PDB entry 5GM6 | electron microscopy, 3.50 A resolution | chains A and L of the 46 polymer chains in the assembly

Chain A:
Molecule: Pre-mRNA-splicing factor 8
Source organism: Saccharomyces cerevisiae (strain ATCC 204508 / S288c)
Reference sequence: P33334 (PRP8_YEAST); residues 128-2413 here = UniProt positions 128-2413
Chain sequence (2287 residues; row label = number of the first residue in the row):
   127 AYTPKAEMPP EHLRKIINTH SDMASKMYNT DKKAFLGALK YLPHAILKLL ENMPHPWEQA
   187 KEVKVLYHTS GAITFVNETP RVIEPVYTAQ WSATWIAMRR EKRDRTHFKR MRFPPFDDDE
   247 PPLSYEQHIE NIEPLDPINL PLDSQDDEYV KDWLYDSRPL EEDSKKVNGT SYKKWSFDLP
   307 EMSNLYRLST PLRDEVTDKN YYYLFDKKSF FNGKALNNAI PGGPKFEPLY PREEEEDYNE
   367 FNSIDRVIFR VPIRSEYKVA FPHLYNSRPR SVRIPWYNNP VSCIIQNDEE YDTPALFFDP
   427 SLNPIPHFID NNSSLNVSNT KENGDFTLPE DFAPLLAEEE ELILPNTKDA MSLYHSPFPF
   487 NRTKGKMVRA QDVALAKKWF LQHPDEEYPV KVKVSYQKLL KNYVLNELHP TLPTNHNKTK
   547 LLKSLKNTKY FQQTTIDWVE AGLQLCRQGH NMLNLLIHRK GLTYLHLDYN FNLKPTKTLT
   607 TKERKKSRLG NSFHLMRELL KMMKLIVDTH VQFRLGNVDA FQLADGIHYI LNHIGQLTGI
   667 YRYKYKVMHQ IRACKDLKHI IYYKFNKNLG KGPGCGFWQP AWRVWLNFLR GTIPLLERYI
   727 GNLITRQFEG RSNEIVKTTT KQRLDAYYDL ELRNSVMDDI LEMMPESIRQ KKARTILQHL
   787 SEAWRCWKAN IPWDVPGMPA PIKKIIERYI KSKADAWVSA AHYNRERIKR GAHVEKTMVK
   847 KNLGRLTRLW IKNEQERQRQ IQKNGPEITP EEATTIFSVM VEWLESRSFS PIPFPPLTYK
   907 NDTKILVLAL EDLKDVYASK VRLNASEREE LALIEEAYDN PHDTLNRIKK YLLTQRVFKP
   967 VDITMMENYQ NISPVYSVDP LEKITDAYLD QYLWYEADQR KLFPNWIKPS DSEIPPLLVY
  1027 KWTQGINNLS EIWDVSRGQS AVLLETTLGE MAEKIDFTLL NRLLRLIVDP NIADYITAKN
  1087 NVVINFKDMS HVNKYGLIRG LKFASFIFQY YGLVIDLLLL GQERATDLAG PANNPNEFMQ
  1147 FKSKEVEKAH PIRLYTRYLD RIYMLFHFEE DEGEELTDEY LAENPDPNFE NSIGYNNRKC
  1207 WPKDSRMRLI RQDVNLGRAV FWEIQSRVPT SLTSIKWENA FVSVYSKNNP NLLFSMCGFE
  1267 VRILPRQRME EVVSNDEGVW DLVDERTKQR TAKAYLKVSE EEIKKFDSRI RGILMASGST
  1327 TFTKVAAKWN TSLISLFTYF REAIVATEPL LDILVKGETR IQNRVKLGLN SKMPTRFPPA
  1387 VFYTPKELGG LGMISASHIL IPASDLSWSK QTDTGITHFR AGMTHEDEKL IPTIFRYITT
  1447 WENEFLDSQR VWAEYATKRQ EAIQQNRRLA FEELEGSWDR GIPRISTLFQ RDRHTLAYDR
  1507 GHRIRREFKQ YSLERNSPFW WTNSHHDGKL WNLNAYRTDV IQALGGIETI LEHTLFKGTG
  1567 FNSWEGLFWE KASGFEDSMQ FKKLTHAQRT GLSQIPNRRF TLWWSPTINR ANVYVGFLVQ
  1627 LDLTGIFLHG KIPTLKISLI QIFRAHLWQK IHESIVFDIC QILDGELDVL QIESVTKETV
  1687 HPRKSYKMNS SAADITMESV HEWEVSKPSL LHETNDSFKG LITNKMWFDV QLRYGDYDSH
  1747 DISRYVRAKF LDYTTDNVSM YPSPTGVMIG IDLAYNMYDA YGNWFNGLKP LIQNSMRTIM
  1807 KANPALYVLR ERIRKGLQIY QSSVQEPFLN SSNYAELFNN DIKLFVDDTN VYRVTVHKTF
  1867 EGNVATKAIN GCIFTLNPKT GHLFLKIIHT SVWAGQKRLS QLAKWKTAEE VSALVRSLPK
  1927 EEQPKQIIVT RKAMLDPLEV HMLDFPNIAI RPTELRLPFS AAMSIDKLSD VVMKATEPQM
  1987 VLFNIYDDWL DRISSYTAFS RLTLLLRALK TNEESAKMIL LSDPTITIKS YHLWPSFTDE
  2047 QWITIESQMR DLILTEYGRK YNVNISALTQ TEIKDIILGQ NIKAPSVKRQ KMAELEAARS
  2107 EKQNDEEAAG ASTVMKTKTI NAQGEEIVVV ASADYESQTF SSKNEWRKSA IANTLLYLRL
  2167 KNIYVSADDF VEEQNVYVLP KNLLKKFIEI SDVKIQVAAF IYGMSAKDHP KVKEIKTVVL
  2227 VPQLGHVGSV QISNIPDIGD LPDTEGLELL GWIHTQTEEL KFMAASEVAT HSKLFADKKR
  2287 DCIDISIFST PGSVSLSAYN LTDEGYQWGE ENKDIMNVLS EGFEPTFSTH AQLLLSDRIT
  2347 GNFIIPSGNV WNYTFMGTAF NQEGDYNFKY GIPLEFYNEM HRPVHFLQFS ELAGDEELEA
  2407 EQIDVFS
Disordered / not traced: 432-450, 2086-2148, 2397-2401
Sequence notes: insertion (127)
Curated features (UniProtKB/Swiss-Prot):
  - region: Met1585 to Leu1598 (Important for branch point selection)
  - mutagenesis: His1658 (H1658S: No effect on viability), Glu1684 (E1684Q: No effect on viability), His1687 (H1687S: No effect on viability), Asp1700 (D1700N: No effect on viability), Asp1735 (D1735N: No effect on viability), Asp1853 (D1853A: Alters protein folding. Severely impaired growth. Strongly reduced growth at 35 degrees Celsius; when associated with A-1854; D1853N: Reduced growth at 30 degrees Celsius ...), Asp1854 (D1854A: Reduced growth at 30 degrees Celsius. Strongly reduced growth at 16 degrees Celsius. Strongly reduced growth at 35 degrees Celsius; when associated with A-1853 ...), Thr1855 (T1855A: Reduced growth at 30 degrees Celsius. Strongly reduced growth at 16 degrees Celsius), Thr1936 (T1936A: Reduced growth at 30 degrees Celsius. Strongly reduced growth at 16 degrees Celsius), Arg1937 (R1937K: Severely impaired growth. Reduced growth at 30 degrees Celsius. Strongly reduced growth at 16 degrees Celsius)

Chain L:
Molecule: U2 snRNA
Source organism: Saccharomyces cerevisiae S288c
Sequence (1175 nucleotides; numbered 1 to 1175; the number before each row is that of its first residue):
     1 ACGAAUCUCU UUGCCUUUUG GCUUAGAUCA AGUGUAGUAU CUGUUCUUUU CAGUGUAACA
    61 ACUGAAAUGA CCUCAAUGAG GCUCAUUACC UUUUAAUUUG UUACAAUACA CAUUUUUUGG
   121 CACCCAAAAU AAUAAAAUGG ACGGGAAGAG ACUUUUUAAG CAAGUUGUUU UCCGCUAAUG
   181 UCAGGUCUCA CUACUUUUUG CUGCUAUUUU UCUUCGCUCA UGGUUUCUUC AUAAGGCGUU
   241 UUUAUGAUGG UUUUUCGAAA UUGGUUUUUG AGACGACGGU UGCUCAAGGU UAUUGUUUUU
   301 GUUUUCUUCU GGUUGUUUUC UAUUUUCUUU UUUUUAGCUU UCUGUUUCUC CCUUAGUUUG
   361 GCUUUUUGCU UCAUACUCUU CCCUGUCUUU CCGAGCCGUU UAUGUCCAAC GCGGGAUUUG
   421 GUUUUUCUUU AUCGAUGGGA AGAAAUGGUG CUAUAGUAGG UUGGGAGAUA AUAUUUAUGG
   481 UAUGGGGUGC UAGUGCGGAU GGGGCGCUCU UAUUGUUGAU UUCUUCGCUC GUCUUCUUUU
   541 UCUGGUGGCG CUGCAAGAGG AAGUUUUUCG ACUUUGUUAU GAUUUUUGGU UUGCAAGGAA
   601 AGGUGUCUUA CGAUUCUUUU UUUGAUGUAA UAGGAUAAGC UUGCUUAUCC CCCAAGUAUC
   661 GGCCAAAGUU GUUGAUUUUC CUUUUGAAGU GUCCUCGGUU UGAGGGGGUG UAGGGUGGGG
   721 UUGGUCUACA AUAAGAGUGU UCCAUUGUUA ACGUGCUGGC GUCUUUUACU AUAUUUUUUU
   781 UCCCAGUUUA UUUUGUGCUU AUUUUCUCAU UGAGGAGAAG GAGCUCUUCU CGCAGGAUAU
   841 AAAUGGAGGU UUGCUAAAGG GGAGGAGAUG UGUUUGUGAG AAUACUGCUG AGAGAGUUCU
   901 GGAAGAGAAA AAAAGGAGGC AAUGGAAGGC GUUUGCUGGG AAAAGAGAAG AGCCAUGACU
   961 GCAUCUGUUG UUUCAAGGCC AGUUUUAUUA ACCGCCUAUG UCAUAGAGGC GUUUUUUUUG
  1021 GAGGGAUUUG AAGAAUGCCG GCGGCAUCAA GAAACGGACU UGAUGGUUGA CGCCUGUUUU
  1081 UAAAGUUAGA GACGUCGCGA CCCUCGCACU UGUGGAGUCG UUCUUGACUU UUACUUUGGU
  1141 CGCUUGAUGU UUCUCUCGUC UUCCCGUUCG CUCUU
Disordered / not traced: 67-1175

How chain A and chain L interact:
Residue-residue contacts (31):
  Asp751(A) with C22(L), sugar contact; U23(L), sugar contact
  Asp755(A) with G21(L), hydrogen bond to the sugar; C22(L), sugar contact
  Arg759(A) with G21(L), sugar contact
  Lys777(A) with U17(L), sugar contact; U18(L), base contact
  Gln784(A) with U19(L), base contact
  Ser787(A) with G21(L), phosphate contact; C22(L), hydrogen bond to the phosphate
  Trp790(A) with U23(L), phosphate contact
  Lys794(A) with A25(L), salt bridge to the phosphate
  Lys819(A) with U23(L), salt bridge to the phosphate
  Trp823(A) with U24(L), hydrogen bond to the phosphate
  Lys846(A) with U24(L), base contact
  Lys847(A) with U24(L), phosphate contact
  Arg851(A) with U24(L), salt bridge to the phosphate
  Arg854(A) with A25(L), salt bridge to the phosphate
  Leu929(A) with A30(L), phosphate contact
  Asn930(A) with C29(L), phosphate contact; A30(L), phosphate contact
  Ala931(A) with A30(L), hydrogen bond to the phosphate
  Arg934(A) with A30(L), salt bridge to the phosphate
  Lys1093(A) with U24(L), sugar contact; A25(L), base contact; A27(L), salt bridge to the phosphate
  Asp1094(A) with A25(L), base contact
  Phe1587(A) with A30(L), sugar contact; A31(L), phosphate contact
  Lys1588(A) with A31(L), salt bridge to the phosphate
  Arg1595(A) with C29(L), sugar contact
Other interface residues (no listed pair), chain A (29 interface residues in all): Ala752, Ile774, Arg780, Thr781, Gly850, His1592
Other interface residues (no listed pair), chain L (15 interface residues in all): C15, G20, U28

Overview:
Chain A and chain L form an interface of 29 and 15 residues respectively, with 4 hydrogen bonds and 7 salt
bridges. Among the polar pairs are Asp755(A)-G21(L), Ser787(A)-C22(L) and Trp823(A)-U24(L). From UniProt: 10
mutagenesis sites on chain A.
Chain A is Pre-mRNA-splicing factor 8 (Saccharomyces cerevisiae (strain ATCC 204508 / S288c)) and chain L is
U2 snRNA (Saccharomyces cerevisiae S288c); the structure, Cryo-EM structure of the activated spliceosome (Bact
complex) at 3.5 angstrom resolution, was determined by electron microscopy.
